1B3D - chains A and B; structure by X-ray diffraction, 2.30 A resolution.

# Chain A (and B)
Molecule: Stromelysin-1
Source organism: Homo sapiens
Notes: EC 3.4.24.17; chain B of this document is another copy of the same molecule, construct and numbering; everything in this record applies to it too
UniProt: P08254 (MMP3_HUMAN); residues 83-255 here correspond to UniProt positions 100-272 (UniProt number = residue number + 17)
Amino-acid sequence (173 residues; numbered 83 to 255; the number before each row is that of its first residue):
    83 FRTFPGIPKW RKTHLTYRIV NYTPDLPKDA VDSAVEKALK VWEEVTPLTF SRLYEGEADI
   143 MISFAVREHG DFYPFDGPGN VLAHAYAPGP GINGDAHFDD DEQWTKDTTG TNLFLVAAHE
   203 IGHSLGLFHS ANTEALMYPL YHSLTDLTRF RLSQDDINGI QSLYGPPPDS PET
Unresolved in the structure: 252-255 (chain B: fully traced)
Bound ions: Ca2+ site 1: D107, D182, E184; Ca2+ site 2: D141, G173, N175, D177; Zn2+ site 1: H151, D153, H166, H179; Ca2+ site 3: D158, G159, G161, V163, D181, E184; Zn2+ site 2: H201, H205, H211 (shared with T255(B) of chain B)

# Chain A / chain B interface
Pairs across the interface (28):
  R84(A) with N240(B); Q243(B); S244(B)
  F86(A) with P248(B), hydrophobic
  P87(A) with Y246(B); G247(B); P248(B)
  Y155(A) with D251(B); S252(B), hydrogen bond; P253(B)
  V163(A) with T255(B)
  A165(A) with T255(B)
  H166(A) with P253(B); E254(B); T255(B)
  A167(A) with P253(B); E254(B), hydrogen bond (backbone-backbone)
  Y168(A) with D251(B); P253(B), hydrophobic
  H201(A) with T255(B)
  E202(A) with E254(B); T255(B)
  H205(A) with E254(B); T255(B), hydrogen bond (side chain-backbone)
  F210(A) with Q243(B); E254(B)
  H211(A) with E254(B), salt bridge; T255(B), hydrogen bond (side chain-backbone)
Other interface residues (no listed pair), chain A (15 interface residues in all): N175
Other interface residues (no listed pair), chain B (13 interface residues in all): P129, P250

# Overview
Chain A and chain B form an interface of 15 and 13 residues respectively; the contacts include 4 hydrogen
bonds and 1 salt bridge. Among the polar pairs are H211(A)-E254(B), Y155(A)-S252(B) and H205(A)-T255(B).
D107(A), D182(A) and E184(A) form the Ca2+ site 1.
Chain A and chain B are both Stromelysin-1 (Homo sapiens); the structure, Stromelysin-1, was determined by
X-ray diffraction (same publication as 1CQR).
